Entry 8VSP (electron microscopy, 3.12 A resolution); this record covers chains A and C of the 9 polymer chains in the assembly.

== Chain A ==
Molecule: HLA class II histocompatibility antigen, DQ alpha 1 chain
Organism: Homo sapiens
UniProtKB: P01909 (DQA1_HUMAN); residues -22 to 231 here correspond to UniProt positions 1-254 (UniProt number = residue number + 23)
Sequence (288 residues; numbered -22 to 265; the number before each row is that of its first residue; numbers below 1 keep their minus sign (Met-22 is residue -22)):
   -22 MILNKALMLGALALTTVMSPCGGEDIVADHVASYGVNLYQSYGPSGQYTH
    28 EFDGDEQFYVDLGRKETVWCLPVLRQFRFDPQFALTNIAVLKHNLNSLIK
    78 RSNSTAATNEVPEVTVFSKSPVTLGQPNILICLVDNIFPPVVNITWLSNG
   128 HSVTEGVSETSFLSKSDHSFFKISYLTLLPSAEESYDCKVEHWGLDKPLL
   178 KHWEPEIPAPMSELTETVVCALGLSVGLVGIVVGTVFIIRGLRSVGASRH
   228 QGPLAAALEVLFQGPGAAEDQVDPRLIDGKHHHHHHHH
Unresolved in the structure: -22 to 1, 183-187, 222-265
Sequence notes: expression tag (232-265)
Disulfides: Cys109-Cys165
UniProt features mapped onto this chain:
  - region: Glu181 to Glu193 (Connecting peptide)
  - glycosylation (N-linked (GlcNAc...) asparagine): Asn80, Asn120

== Chain C ==
Molecule: HLA class II histocompatibility antigen gamma chain
Organism: Homo sapiens
UniProtKB: P04233 (HG2A_HUMAN); residue numbers follow UniProt; this construct covers 2-296
Sequence (308 residues; each row starts with the number of its first residue; numbers below 1 keep their minus sign (Met-11 is residue -11)):
   -11 MDYKDDDDAGTSRHRRRSRSCREDQKPVMDDQRDLISNNEQLPMLGRRPG
    39 APESKCSRGALYTGFSILVTLLLAGQATTAYFLYQQQGRLDKLTVTSQNL
    89 QLENLRMKLPKPPKPVSKMRMATPLLMQALPMGALPQGPMQNATKYGNMT
   139 EDHVMHLLQNADPLKVYPPLKGSFPENLRHLKNTMETIDWKVFESWMHHW
   189 LLFEMSRHSLEQKPTDAPPKVLTKCQEEVSHIPAVHPGSFRPKCDENGNY
   239 LPLQCYGSIGYCWCVFPNGTEVPNTRSRGHHNCSESLELEDPSSGLGVTK
   289 QDLGPVPM
Unresolved in the structure: -11 to 46, 117-296
Sequence notes: initiating methionine (-11); expression tag (-10 to 1)
Reported in the primary citation:
  - self-association interface (contacts with another copy of this molecule); pairs are residue here / residue on that copy: Gln64-Leu60 (hydrogen bond), Asp79-Arg77 (hydrogen bond), Glu91-Lys96 (hydrogen bond), Asn92-Glu91 (hydrogen bond), Gln75
  - contacts within the chain: Tyr50-Phe53 (pi stacking), Leu60-Gln64 (backbone contact)

== Chain A / chain C interface ==
Pairs across the interface - 26 pairs, chain A then chain C:
  Tyr25(A) - Met109(C)
  His27(A) - Arg108(C)
  Trp46(A) - Met107(C)  hydrophobic
  Gln53(A) - Lys102(C)
  Gln53(A) - Val104(C)
  Phe54(A) - Ser105(C)
  Arg55(A) - Val104(C)
  Arg55(A) - Ser105(C)
  Arg55(A) - Lys106(C)
  Arg55(A) - Met107(C)  hydrogen bond (backbone-backbone)
  Phe56(A) - Met109(C)  hydrophobic
  Phe60(A) - Met109(C)  hydrophobic
  Asn64(A) - Met109(C)
  Asn64(A) - Ala110(C)  hydrogen bond (side chain-backbone)
  Asn64(A) - Thr111(C)
  Asn64(A) - Pro112(C)
  Val67(A) - Leu113(C)
  Leu68(A) - Pro112(C)  hydrophobic
  His70(A) - Leu114(C)
  Asn71(A) - Leu113(C)  hydrogen bond (side chain-backbone)
  Asn71(A) - Leu114(C)
  Asn71(A) - Met115(C)  hydrogen bond (side chain-backbone)
  Ser74(A) - Met115(C)  hydrogen bond
  Leu75(A) - Met115(C)  hydrophobic
  Arg78(A) - Met115(C)
  Gly204(A) - Leu61(C)
Also at the interface, not in a pair above, chain A (20 interface residues in all): Tyr11, Gln34, Gly200
Also at the interface, not in a pair above, chain C (16 interface residues in all): Ala65, Pro103
The authors on this interface:
  - interface residues, chain A: Gln53(A)
  - interface residues, chain C: Lys102(C), Lys106(C)

== In short ==
20 residues of chain A face 16 of chain C across their interface; the contacts include 5 hydrogen bonds. Among
the polar pairs are Asn64(A)-Ala110(C), Asn71(A)-Leu113(C) and Asn71(A)-Met115(C). From the paper: interface
residues Gln53(A) and Lys102(C) among others; a self-association interface involving Gln64(C), Gln75(C) and
Asp79(C) among others.
Chain A is HLA class II histocompatibility antigen, DQ alpha 1 chain and chain C is HLA class II
histocompatibility antigen gamma chain, both from Homo sapiens; the structure, Cryo-EM structure of human
invariant chain in complex with HLA-DQ, was determined by electron microscopy (same publication as 8VRW).
